PDB entry 8B12 | electron microscopy, 1.86 A resolution | chains C and D of the 10 polymer chains in the assembly

# Chain C (and D)
Protein: Major carboxysome shell protein CsoS1A
Organism: Halothiobacillus neapolitanus
Notes: chain D of this document is another copy of the same molecule, construct and numbering; everything in this record applies to it too
UniProt: P45689 (CSOSA_HALNC); numbering as in UniProt (aligned over 1-98)
Sequence (98 residues; numbered 1 to 98; the number before each row is that of its first residue):
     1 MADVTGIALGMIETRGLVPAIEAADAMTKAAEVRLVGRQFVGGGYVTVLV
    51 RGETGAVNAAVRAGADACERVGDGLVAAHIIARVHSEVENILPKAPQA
Disordered / not traced: 1-5

# Chain C / chain D interface
Residue-residue contacts - 50 pairs, chain C then chain D:
  Arg-15(C) with Tyr-45(D)
  Gly-16(C) with Glu-13(D); Tyr-45(D)
  Leu-17(C) with Glu-13(D), hydrogen bond (backbone-side chain); Gln-39(D); Val-41(D), hydrophobic; Thr-47(D)
  Val-18(C) with Met-11(D), hydrophobic; Glu-13(D), hydrogen bond (backbone-side chain); Thr-47(D); Ala-77(D), hydrophobic; His-79(D)
  Pro-19(C) with Glu-13(D)
  Ile-21(C) with Met-11(D), hydrophobic; Leu-49(D), hydrophobic; Leu-92(D), hydrophobic
  Glu-22(C) with His-79(D), salt bridge; Ile-81(D)
  Asp-25(C) with Ile-81(D); Arg-83(D); Val-84(D); His-85(D), hydrogen bond (side chain-backbone); Val-88(D)
  Thr-28(C) with His-85(D), hydrogen bond (backbone-side chain); Glu-87(D); Val-88(D)
  Lys-29(C) with Ile-81(D); Arg-83(D), hydrogen bond (side chain-backbone); His-85(D)
  Arg-34(C) with Glu-87(D)
  Leu-35(C) with Glu-87(D), hydrogen bond (backbone-side chain); Ile-91(D), hydrophobic
  Arg-38(C) with Ile-91(D), hydrogen bond (side chain-backbone)
  Phe-40(C) with Gln-39(D); Val-41(D)
  Gly-43(C) with Gly-42(D); Gly-43(D)
  Gly-44(C) with Gly-42(D), hydrogen bond (backbone-backbone); Gly-43(D); Tyr-45(D)
  Val-46(C) with Val-41(D), hydrophobic
  Gly-72(C) with Val-76(D); Ala-77(D)
  Asp-73(C) with Arg-15(D), salt bridge; Tyr-45(D), hydrogen bond; Val-76(D)
  Pro-96(C) with Asn-90(D); Ile-91(D), hydrophobic
  Gln-97(C) with Asn-90(D)
  Ala-98(C) with Asn-90(D), hydrogen bond (backbone-backbone)
Interface residues without a listed pair, chain C (25 interface residues in all): Ala-24, Val-33, Val-71
Interface residues without a listed pair, chain D (24 interface residues in all): Leu-9, Ile-12

# In short
The interface between chain C and chain D involves 25 residues on one side and 24 on the other, with 10
hydrogen bonds and 2 salt bridges. Among the polar pairs are Glu-22(C)/His-79(D), Asp-73(C)/Arg-15(D) and
Leu-17(C)/Glu-13(D).
Both chains are Major carboxysome shell protein CsoS1A (Halothiobacillus neapolitanus). Entry 8B12 (cryo-EM
structure of carboxysomal mini-shell: icosahedral assembly from CsoS4A/1A and CsoS2 co-expression (T = 9)) was
determined by electron microscopy together with 8B0Y and 8B11 from the same study.
